Entry 8XPY (electron microscopy, 3.63 A resolution); this record covers chains A and B.

Chain A:
Protein: Glycoprotein G
From: Henipavirus nipahense
UniProt: Q9IH62 (GLYCP_NIPAV); residues 1-602 here = UniProt positions 1-602
Amino-acid sequence (602 residues; numbered 1 to 602; the number before each row is that of its first residue):
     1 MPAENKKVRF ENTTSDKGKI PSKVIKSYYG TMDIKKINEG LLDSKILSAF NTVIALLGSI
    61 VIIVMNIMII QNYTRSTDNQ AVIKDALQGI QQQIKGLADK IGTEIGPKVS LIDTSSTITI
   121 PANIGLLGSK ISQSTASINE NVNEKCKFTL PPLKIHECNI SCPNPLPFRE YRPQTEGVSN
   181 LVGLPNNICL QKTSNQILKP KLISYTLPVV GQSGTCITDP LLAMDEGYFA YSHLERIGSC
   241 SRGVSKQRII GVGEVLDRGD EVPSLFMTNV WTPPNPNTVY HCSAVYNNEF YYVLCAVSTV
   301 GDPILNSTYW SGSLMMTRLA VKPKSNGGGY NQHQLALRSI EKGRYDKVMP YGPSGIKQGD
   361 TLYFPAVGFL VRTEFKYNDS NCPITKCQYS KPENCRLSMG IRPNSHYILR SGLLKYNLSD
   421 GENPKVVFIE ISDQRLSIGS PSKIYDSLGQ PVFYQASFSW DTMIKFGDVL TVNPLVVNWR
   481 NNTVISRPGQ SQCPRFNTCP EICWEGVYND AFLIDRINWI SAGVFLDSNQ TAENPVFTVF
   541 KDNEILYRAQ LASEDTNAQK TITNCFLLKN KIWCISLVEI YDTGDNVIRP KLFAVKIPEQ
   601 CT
Not modelled in the structure: 1-175
UniProt features mapped onto this chain:
  - glycosylation (N-linked (GlcNAc...) asparagine): Asn72, Asn159, Asn306, Asn378, Asn417, Asn481, Asn529
  - natural variant: Asn5 (N5S: In strain: Isolate NiV/KHM/CSUR38), Ile20 (I20N: In strain: Isolate NiV/MY/99/VRI-0626), Val24 (V24I: In strain: Isolate NiV/KHM/CSUR38), Arg248 (R248K: In strain: Isolate NiV/KHM/CSUR38), Thr272 (T272A: In strain: Isolate NiV/MY/99/VRI-0626), Gly327 (G327D: In strain: Isolate NiV/KHM/CSUR38), Ile408 (I408V: In strain: Isolate NiV/KHM/CSUR38), Val426 (V426I: In strain: Isolate NiV/KHM/CSUR38), Leu470 (L470Q: In strain: Isolate NiV/KHM/CSUR38), Asn478 (N478S: In strain: Isolate NiV/KHM/CSUR38), Asn481 (N481D: In strain: Isolate NiV/KHM/CSUR38)
Cystine bridges: Cys189-Cys601, Cys216-Cys240, Cys282-Cys295, Cys382-Cys395, Cys387-Cys499, Cys493-Cys503, Cys565-Cys574
Glycans and other covalent adducts: N-acetylglucosamine (NAG) linked to Asn481

Chain B:
Protein: single-domain antibody n425
From: Homo sapiens
Notes: antibody fragment or engineered binder
Amino-acid sequence (119 residues; each row starts with the number of its first residue):
     1 EVQLVESGGG LVQPGGSLRL SCAASGFTFS SYAMSWVRQA PGKGLEWVSY ISSSSSYTNY
    61 ADSVKGRFTI SRDNSKNTLY LQMNSLRAED TASYYCARGL AGVWGIDVWG QGTLVTVSS
Cystine bridges: Cys22-Cys96

Interface between chain A and chain B:
Contacting residue pairs - 42 pairs, chain A then chain B:
  Ile203(A) - Gly105(B)
  Ser204(A) - Val103(B)
  Ser204(A) - Trp104(B)
  Ser204(A) - Gly105(B)  hydrogen bond (backbone-backbone)
  Tyr205(A) - Gly105(B)  hydrogen bond (backbone-backbone)
  Tyr205(A) - Ile106(B)
  Tyr205(A) - Asp107(B)
  Tyr205(A) - Trp109(B)  hydrogen bond (backbone-side chain)
  Thr206(A) - Trp109(B)  hydrogen bond (backbone-side chain)
  Leu207(A) - Gln39(B)
  Leu207(A) - Leu45(B)  hydrophobic
  Leu207(A) - Tyr95(B)
  Leu207(A) - Trp109(B)
  Ile217(A) - Val103(B)  hydrophobic
  Tyr231(A) - Val103(B)
  Tyr231(A) - Trp104(B)
  Asp257(A) - Tyr32(B)  hydrogen bond (backbone-side chain)
  Asp257(A) - Arg98(B)
  Arg258(A) - Tyr32(B)
  Arg258(A) - Arg98(B)
  Arg258(A) - Ile106(B)
  Arg258(A) - Asp107(B)
  Gly259(A) - Tyr32(B)  hydrogen bond (backbone-side chain)
  Ser264(A) - Ile106(B)
  Leu265(A) - Ile106(B)
  Phe266(A) - Tyr32(B)  hydrophobic
  Phe266(A) - Arg98(B)
  Phe266(A) - Ile106(B)  hydrophobic
  Met267(A) - Tyr50(B)
  Met267(A) - Leu100(B)
  Met267(A) - Ala101(B)
  Met267(A) - Trp104(B)
  Thr268(A) - Tyr50(B)
  Thr268(A) - Leu100(B)
  Asn269(A) - Tyr57(B)  hydrogen bond
  Asn269(A) - Leu100(B)
  Val270(A) - Leu100(B)  hydrophobic
  Pro323(A) - Tyr57(B)  hydrophobic
  Ser325(A) - Ser56(B)  hydrogen bond (side chain-backbone)
  Ser325(A) - Tyr57(B)
  Leu577(A) - Trp104(B)  hydrophobic
  Leu592(A) - Trp104(B)  hydrophobic
Other interface residues (no listed pair), chain A (27 interface residues in all): Phe229, His233, Ile249, Lys324, Pro590, Lys591
Other interface residues (no listed pair), chain B (19 interface residues in all): Thr58, Gly102, Val108

In short:
27 residues of chain A and 19 residues of chain B are in contact; the contacts include 8 hydrogen bonds. Polar
pairs include Tyr205(A)-Trp109(B), Thr206(A)-Trp109(B) and Asp257(A)-Tyr32(B). N-acetylglucosamine is
covalently linked to Asn481(A).
Chain A is Glycoprotein G (Henipavirus nipahense) and chain B is single-domain antibody n425 (Homo sapiens);
the structure, Structure of Nipah virus Malaysia string G protein ectodomain monomer bound to single-domain
antibody n425 at ..., was determined by electron microscopy (same publication as 8XPS and 8XQ3).
